6JCJ - chains C and E of the 6 polymer chains in the assembly; structure by X-ray diffraction, 2.50 A resolution.

== Chain C ==
Molecule: Tubulin alpha-1B chain
Source organism: Sus scrofa
Reference sequence: Q2XVP4 (TBA1B_PIG); residues 1-450 here = UniProt positions 1-450
Amino-acid sequence (450 residues; row label = number of the first residue in the row):
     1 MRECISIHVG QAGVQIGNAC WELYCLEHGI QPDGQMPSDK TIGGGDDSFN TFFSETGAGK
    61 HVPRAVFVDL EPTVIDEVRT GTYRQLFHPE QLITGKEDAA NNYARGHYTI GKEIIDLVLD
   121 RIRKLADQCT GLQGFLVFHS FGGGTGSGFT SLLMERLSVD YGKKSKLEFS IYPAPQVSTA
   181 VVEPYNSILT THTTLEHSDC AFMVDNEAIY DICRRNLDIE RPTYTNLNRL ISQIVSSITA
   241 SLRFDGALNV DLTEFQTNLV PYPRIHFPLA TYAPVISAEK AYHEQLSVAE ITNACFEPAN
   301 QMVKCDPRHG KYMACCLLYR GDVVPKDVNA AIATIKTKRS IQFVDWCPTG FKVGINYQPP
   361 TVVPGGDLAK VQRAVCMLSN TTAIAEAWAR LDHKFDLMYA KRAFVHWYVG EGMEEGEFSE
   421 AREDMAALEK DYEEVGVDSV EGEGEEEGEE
Unresolved in the structure: 441-450
Curated features (UniProtKB/Swiss-Prot):
  - motif: Met-1 to Cys-4 (MREC motif)
  - active site: Glu-254
  - binding site (GTP): Gly-10, Gln-11, Ala-12, Gln-15, Glu-71, Ala-99, Ser-140, Gly-143, Gly-144, Thr-145, Gly-146, Thr-179, Glu-183, Asn-206, Tyr-224, Asn-228, Leu-252
  - binding site (Mg(2+)): Glu-71
  - modified residue: Lys-40 (N6,N6,N6-trimethyllysine), Ser-48 (Phosphoserine), Ser-232 (Phosphoserine), Tyr-282 (3'-nitrotyrosine), Arg-339 (Omega-N-methylarginine), Ser-439 (Phosphoserine), Glu-443 (5-glutamyl polyglutamate), Glu-445 (5-glutamyl polyglutamate)
  - cross-link (Glycyl lysine isopeptide (Lys-Gly)): Lys-326 (interchain with G-Cter in ubiquitin), Lys-370 (interchain with G-Cter in ubiquitin)
Metal / ion sites: Ca2+: Asp-39, Thr-41, Gly-44, Glu-55
Ligand contacts:
  - BG0 ((4R)-2,7,8-triamino-4-(3-bromo-4,5-dimethoxyphenyl)-4H-1-benzopyran-3-carbonitrile): Asn-101, Thr-179, Ala-180, Val-181
  - GTP (guanosine-5'-triphosphate): Gly-10, Gln-11, Ala-12, Gln-15, Ile-16, Asp-69, Asp-98, Ala-99, Ala-100, Asn-101, Ser-140, Gly-142, Gly-143, Gly-144, Thr-145, Gly-146, Ile-171, Pro-173, Val-177, Ser-178, Thr-179, Glu-183, Asn-206, Tyr-224, Leu-227, Asn-228, Ile-231

== Chain E ==
Molecule: Stathmin-4
Source organism: Rattus norvegicus
Reference sequence: P63043 (STMN4_RAT); residues 5-145 here correspond to UniProt positions 49-189 (UniProt number = residue number + 44)
Amino-acid sequence (143 residues; each row starts with the number of its first residue):
     3 MADMEVIELN KCTSGQSFEV ILKPPSFDGV PEFNASLPRR RDPSLEEIQK KLEAAEERRK
    63 YQEAELLKHL AEKREHEREV IQKAIEENNN FIKMAKEKLA QKMESNKENR EAHLAAMLER
   123 LQEKDKHAEE VRKNKELKEE ASR
Unresolved in the structure: 3-5, 28-43, 142-145
Construct notes: expression tag (3-4)
Curated features (UniProtKB/Swiss-Prot):
  - modified residue: Ser-46 (Phosphoserine)

== How chain C and chain E interact ==
Pairs across the interface (27; chain C residue first):
  His-107(C) with Lys-104(E); Met-105(E)
  Tyr-108(C) with Lys-104(E); Met-105(E), hydrophobic; Asn-108(E)
  Thr-109(C) with Arg-112(E)
  Lys-112(C) with Met-105(E)
  Glu-155(C) with Leu-101(E); Lys-104(E), salt bridge
  Arg-156(C) with Leu-101(E)
  Ser-158(C) with Ile-94(E)
  Val-159(C) with Ile-94(E); Lys-98(E)
  Gly-162(C) with Ile-94(E)
  Lys-163(C) with Asn-90(E); Phe-93(E)
  Glu-196(C) with Phe-93(E)
  Gly-410(C) with Arg-112(E); His-115(E)
  Glu-411(C) with Asn-108(E), hydrogen bond (backbone-side chain); Arg-112(E), salt bridge
  Gly-412(C) with Asn-108(E); Asn-111(E), hydrogen bond (backbone-side chain); Arg-112(E)
  Met-413(C) with Asn-108(E)
  Glu-414(C) with Ser-107(E); Asn-111(E), hydrogen bond
Other interface residues (no listed pair), chain C (19 interface residues in all): Leu-152, Thr-193, His-197
Other interface residues (no listed pair), chain E (14 interface residues in all): Ala-97, Lys-100

== Summary ==
Chain C and chain E form an interface of 19 and 14 residues respectively; the contacts include 3 hydrogen
bonds and 2 salt bridges. Polar contacts include Glu-155(C)/Lys-104(E), Glu-411(C)/Arg-112(E) and
Glu-411(C)/Asn-108(E). Chain C binds GTP and compound BG0.
Chain C is Tubulin alpha-1B chain (Sus scrofa) and chain E is Stathmin-4 (Rattus norvegicus); the structure,
Structure of crolibulin in complex with tubulin, was determined by X-ray diffraction.
